PDB entry 6CTT | X-ray diffraction, 2.00 A resolution | chains P and A of the 4 polymer chains in the assembly

[Chain P]
Molecule: 10-nt DNA strand
Sequence (10 nucleotides; numbered 1 to 10; the number before each row is that of its first residue):
     1 GCTGATGCGX
Modified / non-standard residues: 2DA (2',3'-dideoxyadenosine-5'-monophosphate) at position 10
Metal / ion sites: Na+: DG9 (shared with Thr101(A), Val103(A), Ile106(A) of chain A)

[Chain A]
Name: DNA polymerase beta
From: Homo sapiens
Notes: EC 2.7.7.7, 4.2.99.-
UniProtKB: P06746 (DPOLB_HUMAN); residue numbers follow UniProt; this construct covers 1-335
Chain sequence (335 residues; numbered 1 to 335; the number before each row is that of its first residue):
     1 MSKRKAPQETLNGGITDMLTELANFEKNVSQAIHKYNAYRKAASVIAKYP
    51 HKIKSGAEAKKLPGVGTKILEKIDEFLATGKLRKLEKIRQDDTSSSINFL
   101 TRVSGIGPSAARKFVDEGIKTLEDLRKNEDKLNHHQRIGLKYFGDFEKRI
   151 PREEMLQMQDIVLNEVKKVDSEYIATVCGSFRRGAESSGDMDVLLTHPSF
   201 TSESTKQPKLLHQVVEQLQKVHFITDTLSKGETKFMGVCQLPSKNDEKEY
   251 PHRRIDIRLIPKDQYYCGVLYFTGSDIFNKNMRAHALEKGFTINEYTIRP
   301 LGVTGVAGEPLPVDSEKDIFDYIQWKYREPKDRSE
Unresolved in the structure: 1-9
Sequence notes: conflict Leu70 (Ala in P06746)
UniProt features mapped onto this chain:
  - region: Arg183 to Asp192 (DNA-binding)
  - active site: Lys72 (Nucleophile)
  - binding site (K(+)): Lys60, Leu62, Val65, Thr101, Val103, Ile106
  - binding site (Na(+)): Lys60, Leu62, Val65, Thr101, Val103, Ile106
  - binding site (dATP): Arg149, Ser180, Arg183, Gly189, Asp190
  - binding site (dCTP): Arg149, Ser180, Arg183, Gly189, Asp190
  - binding site (dGTP): Arg149, Ser180, Arg183, Gly189, Asp190, Asp192
  - binding site (dTTP): Arg149, Ser180, Arg183, Gly189, Asp190
  - binding site (Mg(2+)): Asp190, Asp192, Asp256
  - modified residue: Lys72 (N6-acetyllysine), Arg83 (Omega-N-methylarginine), Arg152 (Omega-N-methylarginine)
  - cross-link (Glycyl lysine isopeptide (Lys-Gly)): Lys41 (interchain with G-Cter in ubiquitin), Lys61 (interchain with G-Cter in ubiquitin), Lys81 (interchain with G-Cter in ubiquitin)
  - natural variant: Leu22 (L22P: Found in a gastric cancer sample; uncertain significance), Tyr39 (Y39C: Found in a gastric cancer sample; uncertain significance), Gly118 (G118V: Decreased DNA-directed DNA polymerase activity), Arg137 (R137Q: Decreased function in base-excision repair), Arg149 (R149I: Decreased DNA-directed DNA polymerase activity), Asp160 (D160N: Found in a gastric cancer sample; uncertain significance), Cys239 (C239R: Found in a gastric cancer sample; uncertain significance), Lys289 (K289M: Found in a colon cancer sample; uncertain significance), Asn294 (N294D: Found in a gastric cancer sample; uncertain significance), Glu295 (E295K: Found in a gastric cancer sample; uncertain significance)
  - mutagenesis: Phe25 (F25W: No effect on 5'-dRP lyase activity. Decreased ssDNA binding), His34 (H34G: Decreased 5'-dRP lyase activity. Decreased ssDNA binding), Lys35 (K35A: Decreased 5'-dRP lyase activity. Decreased ssDNA binding. Loss of 5'-dRP lyase activity; when associated with A-68 and A-72. Decreased ssDNA binding; when associated with A-68 and A-72 ...), Tyr39 (Y39F: No effect on 5'-dRP lyase activity; Y39Q: Abolishes DNA polymerase and 5'-dRP lyase activity), Lys41 (K41R: Abolishes ubiquitination; when associated with R-61 and R-81), Lys60 (K60A: Decreased 5'-dRP lyase activity. Decreased ssDNA binding), Lys61 (K61R: Abolishes ubiquitination; when associated with R-41 and R-81), Lys68 (K68A: No effect on 5'-dRP lyase activity. Decreased ssDNA binding. Loss of 5'-dRP lyase activity; when associated with A-35 and A-72. Decreased ssDNA binding; when associated with A-35 and A-72 ...), Glu71 (E71Q: No effect on 5'-dRP lyase activity. No effect on structure shown by circular dichroism. No effect on ssDNA binding), Lys72 (K72A: Severely reduced 5'-dRP lyase activity. Does not affect ssDNA binding. Loss of 5'-dRP lyase activity; when associated with A-35 and A-68. Decreased ssDNA binding ...), Glu75 (E75A: Slightly decreased 5'-dRP lyase activity. Decreased ssDNA binding. No effect on structure shown by circular dichroism), Lys81 (K81R: Abolishes ubiquitination; when associated with R-41 and R-61), 5 further mutagenesis entries in UniProt
Metal / ion sites: Na+ site 1: Lys60, Leu62, Val65 (shared with 1 residue of chain D); Na+ site 2: Thr101, Val103, Ile106 (shared with DG9(P) of chain P); Na+ site 3: Asp190, Asp192, Asp256 (together with DJJ, FF7); Mg2+: Asp190, Asp192 (together with DJJ, FF7)
Residues lining bound ligands:
  - 2'-deoxycytidine-5'-monophosphate (DC): Ile174, Ala175, Thr176, Leu194, Thr196, Lys262, Tyr265, Tyr266
  - DJJ / FF7: Arg149, Gly179, Ser180, Arg183, Ser188, Gly189, Asp190, Asp192, Tyr271, Phe272, Thr273, Gly274, Ser275, Asp276, Asn279
From the paper describing this entry:
  - binding site for the ligand FF7: Arg149, Ser180, Arg183
  - contacts within the chain: Arg182-Glu316

[Interface between chain P and chain A]
Pairs across the interface - 15 pairs, chain P then chain A:
  DG7(P) with Ser109(A), phosphate contact
  DC8(P) with Gly105(A), phosphate contact; Gly107(A), hydrogen bond to the phosphate; Pro108(A), phosphate contact; Ser109(A), hydrogen bond to the phosphate; Ala110(A), hydrogen bond to the phosphate
  DG9(P) with Val103(A), phosphate contact; Ser104(A), phosphate contact; Gly105(A), hydrogen bond to the phosphate; Ile106(A), phosphate contact; His135(A), sugar contact; Arg254(A), phosphate contact
  2DA_10(P) with Arg254(A), salt bridge to the phosphate; Asp256(A), sugar contact; Tyr271(A), base contact
Interface residues without a listed pair, chain A (15 interface residues in all): Asp190, Met236, Phe272

[In short]
Chain P and chain A form an interface of 4 and 15 residues respectively; the contacts include 4 hydrogen bonds
and 1 salt bridge. Among the polar pairs are DC8(P)-Gly107(A), DC8(P)-Ser109(A) and DC8(P)-Ala110(A). From the
paper: a binding site for the ligand FF7 at Arg149(A), Ser180(A) and Arg183(A); contacts within the chain
involving Arg182(A) and Glu316(A).
Chain P is a 10-nt DNA strand and chain A is DNA polymerase beta (Homo sapiens); the structure, Ternary
complex crystal structure of DNA polymerase Beta with a dideoxy terminated primer with CHCL (R ..., was
determined by X-ray diffraction together with 6BEL, 6BEM, 6CR3, 6CR4, 6CR5, 6CR6 and 20 further entries from
the same study.
